6UY8 - chain A; structure by X-ray diffraction, 1.65 A resolution.

# Chain A
Name: SH3 and cysteine-rich domain-containing protein 3
Source organism: Homo sapiens
UniProtKB: Q96MF2 (STAC3_HUMAN); numbering as in UniProt (aligned over 245-364)
Sequence (123 residues; row label = number of the first residue in the row):
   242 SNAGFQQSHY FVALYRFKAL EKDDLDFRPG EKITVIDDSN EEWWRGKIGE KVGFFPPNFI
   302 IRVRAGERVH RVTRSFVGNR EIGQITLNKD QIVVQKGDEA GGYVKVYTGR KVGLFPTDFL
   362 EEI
Construct notes: expression tag (242-244); engineered mutation Arg-269 (Pro in Q96MF2), Asn-329 (Lys in Q96MF2)
What the authors report for this chain:
  - mutagenesis - P269R (10-fold), W284S: increased stability
  - mutagenesis - P269R, N281S: unchanged signaling
  - mutagenesis - F295L (8-fold): decreased binding to II-III loop
  - disease-associated variants - W284S: abolished binding to II-III loop
  - mutagenesis - H311R: decreased stability
  - disease-associated variants - W284S, F295L: decreased signaling
  - mutagenesis - F295L: decreased signaling
  - disease-associated variants - N281S: unchanged signaling
  - disease-associated variants - H311R: decreased stability
  - disease-associated variants - H311R: decreased signaling in response to Ca2+ transients

# Summary
From the paper: P269R and W284S increase stability; W284S and F295L reduce signaling.
Chain A is SH3 and cysteine-rich domain-containing protein 3 (Homo sapiens); the structure, Crystal structure
of the STAC3 tandem SH3 domains - P269R, K329N, was determined by X-ray diffraction, deposited together with
6UY7 and 6UY9.
